Entry 6KVD (X-ray diffraction, 2.21 A resolution); this record covers chains I and G of the 10 polymer chains in the assembly.

[Chain I]
Molecule: 146-nt DNA strand
From: Homo sapiens
Sequence (146 nucleotides; each row starts with the number of its first residue):
     1 ATCAATATCC ACCTGCAGAT TCTACCAAAA GTGTATTTGG AAACTGCTCC ATCAAAAGGC
    61 ATGTTCAGCT GAATTCAGCT GAACATGCCT TTTGATGGAG CAGTTTCCAA ATACACTTTT
   121 GGTAGAATCT GCAGGTGGAT ATTGAT
Metal / ion sites: Mn2+ site 1 near DA27 (its only coordinating residue here); Mn2+ site 2 near DG68 (its only coordinating residue here); Mn2+ site 3 near DG100 (its only coordinating residue here); Mn2+ site 4 near DG121 (its only coordinating residue here); Mn2+ site 5 near DG134 (its only coordinating residue here)

[Chain G]
Molecule: Histone H2A.J
From: Homo sapiens
UniProt: Q9BTM1 (H2AJ_HUMAN); residues 0-128 here correspond to UniProt positions 1-129 (UniProt number = residue number + 1)
Sequence (132 residues; each row starts with the number of its first residue; numbers below 1 keep their minus sign (Gly-3 is residue -3)):
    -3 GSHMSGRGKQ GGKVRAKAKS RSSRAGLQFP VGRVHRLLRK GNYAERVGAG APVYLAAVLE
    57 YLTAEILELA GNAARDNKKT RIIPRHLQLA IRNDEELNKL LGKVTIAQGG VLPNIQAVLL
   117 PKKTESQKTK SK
Unresolved in the structure: -3 to 13, 119-128
Construct notes: expression tag (-3 to -1)
Swiss-Prot annotation at these positions:
  - modified residue: Lys5 (N6-acetyllysine), Lys9 (N6-acetyllysine), Gln104 (N5-methylglutamine), Thr120 (Phosphothreonine)

[Chain I / chain G interface]
Residue-residue contacts (14):
  DA111(I) with Arg42(G), sugar contact; Gly44(G), phosphate contact; Ala45(G), hydrogen bond to the phosphate
  DT112(I) with Arg35(G), salt bridge to the phosphate; Arg42(G), phosphate contact; Val43(G), hydrogen bond to the phosphate
  DG121(I) with Arg29(G), hydrogen bond to the phosphate
  DG122(I) with Arg29(G), salt bridge to the phosphate
  DT130(I) with Thr76(G), sugar contact; Arg77(G), sugar contact
  DG131(I) with Lys75(G), phosphate contact; Thr76(G), hydrogen bond to the phosphate; Arg77(G), hydrogen bond to the phosphate
  DC132(I) with Lys75(G), salt bridge to the phosphate
Interface residues without a listed pair, chain I (8 interface residues in all): DT119
Interface residues without a listed pair, chain G (12 interface residues in all): Ala14, Glu41, Lys74

[Overview]
8 residues of chain I and 12 residues of chain G are in contact; the contacts include 5 hydrogen bonds and 3
salt bridges. Polar pairs include DA111(I)-Ala45(G), DT112(I)-Val43(G) and DG121(I)-Arg29(G).
Chain I is a 146-nt DNA strand and chain G is Histone H2A.J, both from Homo sapiens; the structure, Crystal
structure of human nucleosome containing H2A.J, was determined by X-ray diffraction.
